PDB entry 6CSE | X-ray diffraction, 3.24 A resolution | chains A and B of the 3 polymer chains in the assembly

[Chain A]
Molecule: Monoclonal antibody FAB heavy chain
Organism: Mus musculus
Notes: antibody fragment or engineered binder
Amino-acid sequence (214 residues; numbered 1 to 224; 10 numbers in that range are skipped by the numbering (no residue carries them; nothing is unmodelled there); the number before each row is that of its first residue):
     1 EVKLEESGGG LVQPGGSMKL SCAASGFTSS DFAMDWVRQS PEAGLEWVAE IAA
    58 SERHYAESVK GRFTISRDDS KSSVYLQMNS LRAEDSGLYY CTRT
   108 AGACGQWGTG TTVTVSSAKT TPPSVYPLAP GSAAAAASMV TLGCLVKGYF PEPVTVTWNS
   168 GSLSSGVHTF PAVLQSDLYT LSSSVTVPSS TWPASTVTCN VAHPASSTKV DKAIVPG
Disulfide bonds: Cys-22/Cys-98, Cys-151/Cys-206

[Chain B]
Molecule: Monoclonal antibody FAB light chain
Organism: Mus musculus
Notes: antibody fragment or engineered binder
Amino-acid sequence (213 residues; each row starts with the number of its first residue):
     1 DIAMTQSPAS LSASVGETVT ITCRTSENIA SALAWYQQKQ GKSPQLLVMN AKTLAAGVPS
    61 RFSGSGSGTA FSLKINSLQP EDFGSYSCQH AAGWLLTFGG GTKLEIKRAD AAPTVSIFPP
   121 SSEQLTSGGA SVVCFLNNFY PKDINVKWKI DGSERQNGVL NSWTDQDSAD STYSMSSTLT
   181 LTKDEYERHN SYTCEATHKT STSPIVKSFN RAE
Disulfide bonds: Cys-23/Cys-88, Cys-134/Cys-194

[Chain A / chain B interface]
Contacting residue pairs - 53 pairs, chain A then chain B:
  Gln-39(A) / Gln-38(B)  hydrogen bond
  Leu-45(A) / Phe-98(B)
  Trp-47(A) / Trp-94(B)
  Trp-47(A) / Leu-95(B)  hydrophobic
  Trp-47(A) / Leu-96(B)
  Glu-64(A) / Leu-95(B)
  Tyr-97(A) / Gln-38(B)
  Tyr-97(A) / Lys-42(B)
  Tyr-97(A) / Ser-43(B)
  Ala-108(A) / Trp-94(B)
  Gly-109(A) / Gln-89(B)  hydrogen bond (backbone-side chain)
  Gly-109(A) / Ala-91(B)
  Ala-110(A) / Tyr-36(B)
  Cys-111(A) / Tyr-36(B)  hydrogen bond (backbone-side chain)
  Cys-111(A) / Leu-96(B)  hydrophobic
  Trp-114(A) / Tyr-36(B)
  Trp-114(A) / Ser-43(B)
  Trp-114(A) / Pro-44(B)
  Gly-115(A) / Ser-43(B)  hydrogen bond (backbone-side chain)
  Tyr-133(A) / Ser-121(B)
  Tyr-133(A) / Glu-123(B)
  Tyr-133(A) / Gln-124(B)
  Tyr-133(A) / Ser-127(B)
  Pro-134(A) / Ser-121(B)
  Pro-134(A) / Glu-123(B)
  Leu-135(A) / Phe-118(B)
  Leu-135(A) / Val-133(B)  hydrophobic
  Ala-136(A) / Phe-118(B)
  Ala-136(A) / Pro-119(B)
  Pro-137(A) / Phe-118(B)
  Thr-148(A) / Ser-116(B)
  Thr-148(A) / Phe-118(B)
  Gly-150(A) / Phe-135(B)
  Leu-152(A) / Ser-131(B)
  Lys-154(A) / Thr-180(B)
  His-175(A) / Asn-137(B)
  His-175(A) / Asn-138(B)  hydrogen bond
  His-175(A) / Ser-174(B)  hydrogen bond
  Phe-177(A) / Phe-135(B)  hydrophobic
  Phe-177(A) / Asn-137(B)
  Phe-177(A) / Ser-162(B)
  Phe-177(A) / Thr-164(B)
  Phe-177(A) / Ser-174(B)
  Phe-177(A) / Met-175(B)
  Phe-177(A) / Ser-176(B)
  Pro-178(A) / Ser-162(B)  hydrogen bond (backbone-side chain)
  Pro-178(A) / Trp-163(B)
  Gln-182(A) / Leu-160(B)
  Ser-189(A) / Phe-135(B)
  Ser-189(A) / Ser-176(B)  hydrogen bond
  Ser-190(A) / Phe-135(B)
  Ser-191(A) / Phe-135(B)
  Ser-191(A) / Asn-137(B)  hydrogen bond
Other interface residues (no listed pair), chain A (39 interface residues in all): Asp-35, Val-37, Ala-43, Gly-44, Glu-46, His-61, Ala-63, Gly-112, Gly-138, Leu-149, Val-180, Lys-219
Other interface residues (no listed pair), chain B (39 interface residues in all): Asp-1, Ala-34, Leu-46, Met-49, Ser-87, Gly-99, Gly-100, Asp-167

[In short]
The chain A/chain B interface involves 39 residues from each chain, with 9 hydrogen bonds. Polar contacts
include Gln-39(A)/Gln-38(B), Gly-109(A)/Gln-89(B) and Cys-111(A)/Tyr-36(B).
Chain A is Monoclonal antibody FAB heavy chain and chain B is Monoclonal antibody FAB light chain, both from
Mus musculus; the structure, Crystal structure of sodium/alanine symporter AgcS with L-alanine bound, was
determined by X-ray diffraction, deposited together with 6CSF.
